PDB entry 5ONH | X-ray diffraction, 3.10 A resolution | chains A and B

Chain A:
Name: Leucine--tRNA ligase
From: Escherichia coli K-12
Notes: EC 6.1.1.4
UniProtKB: P07813 (SYL_ECOLI); residue numbers follow UniProt; this construct covers 1-860
Sequence (880 residues; row label = number of the first residue in the row; numbers below 1 keep their minus sign (Met-19 is residue -19)):
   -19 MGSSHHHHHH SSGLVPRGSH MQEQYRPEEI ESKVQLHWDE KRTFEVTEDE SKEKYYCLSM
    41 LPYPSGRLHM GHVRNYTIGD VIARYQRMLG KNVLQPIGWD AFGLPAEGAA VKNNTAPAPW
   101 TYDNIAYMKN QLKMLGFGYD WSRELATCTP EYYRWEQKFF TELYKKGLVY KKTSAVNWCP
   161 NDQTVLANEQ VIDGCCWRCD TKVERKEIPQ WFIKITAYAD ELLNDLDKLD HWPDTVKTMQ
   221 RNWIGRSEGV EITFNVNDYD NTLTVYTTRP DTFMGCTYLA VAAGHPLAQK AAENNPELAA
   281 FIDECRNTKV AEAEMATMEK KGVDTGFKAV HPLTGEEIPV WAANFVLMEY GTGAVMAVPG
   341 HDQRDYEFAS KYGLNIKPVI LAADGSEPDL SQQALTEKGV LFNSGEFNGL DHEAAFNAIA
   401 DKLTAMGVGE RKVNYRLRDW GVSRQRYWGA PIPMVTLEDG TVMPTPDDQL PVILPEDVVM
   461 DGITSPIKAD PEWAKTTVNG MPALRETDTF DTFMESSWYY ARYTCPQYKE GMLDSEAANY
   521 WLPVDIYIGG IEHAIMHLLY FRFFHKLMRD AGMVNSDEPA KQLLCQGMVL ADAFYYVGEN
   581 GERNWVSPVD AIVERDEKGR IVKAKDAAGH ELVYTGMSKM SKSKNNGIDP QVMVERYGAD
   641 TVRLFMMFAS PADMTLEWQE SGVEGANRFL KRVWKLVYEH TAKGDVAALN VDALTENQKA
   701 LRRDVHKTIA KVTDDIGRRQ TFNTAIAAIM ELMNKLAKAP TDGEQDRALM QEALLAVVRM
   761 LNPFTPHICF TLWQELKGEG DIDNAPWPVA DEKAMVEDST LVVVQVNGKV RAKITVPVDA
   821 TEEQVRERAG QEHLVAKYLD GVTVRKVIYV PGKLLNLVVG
Disordered / not traced: -19 to 0
Sequence notes: initiating methionine (-19); expression tag (-18 to 0)
Ion coordination: Zn2+: Cys159, Cys176, Cys179
Ligand contacts:
  - 5'-O-(L-leucylsulfamoyl)adenosine (LSS): Met40, Leu41, Pro42, Tyr43, His49, Gly51, His52, Asn55, Tyr56, Asp80, Ser496, Tyr499, Tyr527, Ile528, Gly529, Gly530, Glu532, His533, His537, Gln566, Gly567, Met568, Val569, Lys619, Met620
  - 2'-(L-norvalyl)amino-2'-deoxyadenosine (VRT): Tyr246, Thr247, Thr248, Arg249, Thr252, Phe325, Val326, Leu327, Tyr330, Gly331, Ala334, Val335, Met336, Ala337, Val338, His341, Asp342, Arg344, Asp345

Chain B:
Molecule: L-leucyl-tRNA(Leu)
Sequence (87 nucleotides; each row starts with the number of its first residue; a row labelled like 47A-47J holds insertion residues (47A, then the next letters in order)):
     1 GCCCGGAUGG UGGAAUCGGU
   20A A
    21 GACACAAGGG AUUUAAAAUC CCUCGGC
47A-47J GUUCGCGCUG
    48 UGCGGGUUCA AGUCCCGCUC CGGGUACCA
Disordered / not traced: 34-36, 47B-47C
Ion coordination: Mg2+: U8, G9

Chain A / chain B interface:
Residue-residue contacts - 109 pairs, chain A then chain B:
  Tyr43(A) with A76(B), phosphate contact
  Asp80(A) with A76(B), phosphate contact
  Gly83(A) with A76(B), phosphate contact
  Leu84(A) with A76(B), hydrogen bond to the phosphate
  Val156(A) with C74(B), base contact
  Val165(A) with C74(B), base contact
  Leu166(A) with C74(B), base contact
  Ala167(A) with C74(B), sugar contact; C75(B), sugar contact
  Asn168(A) with A73(B), phosphate contact; C74(B), hydrogen bond to the sugar; C75(B), phosphate contact
  Glu169(A) with C75(B), hydrogen bond to the phosphate
  Gln190(A) with C74(B), hydrogen bond to the base
  Thr215(A) with C4(B), sugar contact; G5(B), phosphate contact
  Thr218(A) with C4(B), sugar contact
  Met219(A) with C4(B), sugar contact; G70(B), base contact
  Asn222(A) with C3(B), hydrogen bond to the phosphate; C4(B), phosphate contact
  Trp223(A) with U72(B), sugar contact; A73(B), base contact
  Ala291(A) with A73(B), phosphate contact
  Glu292(A) with G1(B), base contact; U72(B), hydrogen bond to the sugar; A73(B), hydrogen bond to the phosphate
  Ala293(A) with G1(B), base contact; U72(B), base contact
  Ala296(A) with G1(B), base contact
  Thr297(A) with G1(B), base contact
  Arg416(A) with A73(B), hydrogen bond to the base
  Leu417(A) with A73(B), base contact
  Arg418(A) with A73(B), hydrogen bond to the sugar
  Ser423(A) with C74(B), hydrogen bond to the base
  Arg424(A) with C74(B), salt bridge to the phosphate
  Gln425(A) with C74(B), hydrogen bond to the base
  Arg426(A) with C74(B), hydrogen bond to the base
  Thr492(A) with A76(B), hydrogen bond to the phosphate
  Phe493(A) with A76(B), base contact
  Ile531(A) with G70(B), sugar contact
  Glu532(A) with G70(B), sugar contact; G71(B), sugar contact; A76(B), base contact
  His533(A) with A76(B), base contact
  Met536(A) with U72(B), phosphate contact
  Leu570(A) with G69(B), phosphate contact
  Gly616(A) with G69(B), phosphate contact
  Met617(A) with G69(B), hydrogen bond to the phosphate
  Ser618(A) with G70(B), phosphate contact
  Lys619(A) with G70(B), hydrogen bond to the phosphate; G71(B), salt bridge to the phosphate; C75(B), hydrogen bond to the base; A76(B), base contact
  Phe648(A) with G12(B), base contact; C23(B), base contact; A24(B), sugar contact
  Ala649(A) with G12(B), hydrogen bond to the sugar; G13(B), sugar contact
  Ser650(A) with G13(B), phosphate contact
  Pro651(A) with G13(B), phosphate contact; A14(B), phosphate contact
  Met654(A) with G6(B), phosphate contact; A7(B), phosphate contact
  Leu656(A) with G12(B), sugar contact
  Gln659(A) with U11(B), hydrogen bond to the sugar; G12(B), sugar contact
  Ser661(A) with C25(B), sugar contact
  Gly662(A) with C25(B), hydrogen bond to the sugar
  Glu664(A) with A26(B), phosphate contact
  Gly665(A) with A24(B), phosphate contact; C25(B), sugar contact
  Arg668(A) with C25(B), salt bridge to the phosphate; A26(B), salt bridge to the phosphate
  Lys671(A) with U39(B), phosphate contact
  Lys711(A) with U16(B), hydrogen bond to the base
  Asp714(A) with U16(B), base contact
  Arg718(A) with U16(B), hydrogen bond to the base
  Arg719(A) with A15(B), salt bridge to the phosphate; U16(B), base contact
  Asn723(A) with G13(B), hydrogen bond to the phosphate; A14(B), hydrogen bond to the phosphate
  Thr724(A) with A14(B), phosphate contact; A15(B), phosphate contact
  Ala727(A) with A22(B), base contact; C23(B), sugar contact
  Met730(A) with C23(B), hydrogen bond to the sugar; A24(B), phosphate contact
  Glu731(A) with A22(B), sugar contact; C23(B), sugar contact
  Asn734(A) with A24(B), hydrogen bond to the phosphate
  Leu801(A) with U20(B), base contact
  Val803(A) with U20(B), sugar contact
  Gln805(A) with G19(B), base contact
  Lys809(A) with U47I(B), salt bridge to the phosphate
  Val810(A) with U20(B), phosphate contact; A20A(B), phosphate contact
  Arg811(A) with C47H(B), salt bridge to the phosphate
  Lys813(A) with U20(B), hydrogen bond to the base
  Lys837(A) with G47G(B), salt bridge to the phosphate
  Tyr838(A) with G47G(B), hydrogen bond to the phosphate
  Lys846(A) with C56(B), salt bridge to the phosphate
  Ile848(A) with G19(B), base contact; C56(B), base contact
  Val850(A) with G19(B), base contact
  Leu854(A) with G19(B), base contact
  Asn856(A) with G19(B), base contact; C56(B), hydrogen bond to the base
  Val858(A) with C56(B), sugar contact
Other interface residues (no listed pair), chain A (89 interface residues in all): Phe82, Pro85, Asn157, Gly421, Asp491, Ile535, Met568, Thr655, Arg672, Gly808, His833, Leu834
Other interface residues (no listed pair), chain B (37 interface residues in all): A38, C40, C47F, A57

Summary:
Chain A and chain B form an interface of 89 and 37 residues respectively; the contacts include 28 hydrogen
bonds and 9 salt bridges. Polar pairs include Gln190(A)-C74(B), Arg416(A)-A73(B) and Ser423(A)-C74(B). Ligands
of chain A: 5'-O-(L-leucylsulfamoyl)adenosine and 2'-(L-norvalyl)amino-2'-deoxyadenosine. Cys159(A), Cys176(A)
and Cys179(A) coordinate Zn2+.
Here chain A is Leucine--tRNA ligase (Escherichia coli K-12) and chain B is L-leucyl-tRNA(Leu). Entry 5ONH
(Quaternary complex of wild type E. coli leucyl-tRNA synthetase with tRNA(leu), leucyl-adenylate analogue, and
post-transfer editing ...) was determined by X-ray diffraction (same publication as 5OMW, 5ON2 and 5ON3).
